1N63 - chains E and F of the 6 polymer chains in the assembly; structure by X-ray diffraction, 1.21 A resolution.

# Chain E
Name: Carbon monoxide dehydrogenase large chain
From: Oligotropha carboxidovorans
Notes: EC 1.2.99.2
UniProt: P19919 (DCML_OLICA); residues 1-809 here = UniProt positions 1-809
Amino-acid sequence (809 residues; each row starts with the number of its first residue):
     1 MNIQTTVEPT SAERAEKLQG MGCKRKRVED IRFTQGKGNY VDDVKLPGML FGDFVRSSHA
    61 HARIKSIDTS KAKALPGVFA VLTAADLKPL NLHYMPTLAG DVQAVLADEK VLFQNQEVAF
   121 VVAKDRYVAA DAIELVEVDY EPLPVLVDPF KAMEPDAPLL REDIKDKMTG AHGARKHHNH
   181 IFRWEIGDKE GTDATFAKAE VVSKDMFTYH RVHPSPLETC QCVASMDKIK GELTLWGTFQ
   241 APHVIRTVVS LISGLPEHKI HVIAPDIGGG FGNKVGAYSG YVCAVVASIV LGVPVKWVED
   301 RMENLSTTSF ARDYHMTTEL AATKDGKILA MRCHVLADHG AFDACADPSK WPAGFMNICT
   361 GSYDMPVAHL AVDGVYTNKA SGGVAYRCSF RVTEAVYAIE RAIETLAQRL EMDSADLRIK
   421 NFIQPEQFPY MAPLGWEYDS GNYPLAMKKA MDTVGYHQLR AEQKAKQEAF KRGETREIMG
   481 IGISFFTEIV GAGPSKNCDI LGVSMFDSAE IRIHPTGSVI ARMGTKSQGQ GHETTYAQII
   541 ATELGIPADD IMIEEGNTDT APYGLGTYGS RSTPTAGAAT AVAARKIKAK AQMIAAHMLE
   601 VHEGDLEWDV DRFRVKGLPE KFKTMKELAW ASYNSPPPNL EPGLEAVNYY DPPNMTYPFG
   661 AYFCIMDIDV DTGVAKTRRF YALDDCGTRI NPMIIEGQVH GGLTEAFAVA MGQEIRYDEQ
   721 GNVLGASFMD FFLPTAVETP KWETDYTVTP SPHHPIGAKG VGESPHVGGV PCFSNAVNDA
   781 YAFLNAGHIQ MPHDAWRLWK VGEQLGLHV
Disordered / not traced: 1-14
Curated features (UniProtKB/Swiss-Prot):
  - binding site (Cu(+)): Cys388
  - binding site (Mo-molybdopterin cytosine dinucleotide): Glu763
Metal / ion sites: cu(I)-S-mo(IV)(=o)oh cluster Cu: Cys388 (together with pterin cytosine dinucleotide)
Small-molecule neighbours:
  - cu(I)-S-mo(IV)(=o)oh cluster (CUN): Gln240, Phe271, Gly272, Val275, Val384, Ala385, Tyr386, Arg387, Cys388, Ser389, Phe390, Thr567, Tyr568, Gly569, Glu763
  - pterin cytosine dinucleotide (MCN): Gly269, Gly270, Phe271, Gly272, Arg387, Gln528, Gly529, Gln530, Gly531, His532, Thr535, Thr567, Tyr568, Gly569, Ser570, Arg571, Ser572, Thr573, Pro574, Cys686, Thr688, Arg689, Ile690, Asn691, Ile694, Ile695, Gln698, Ala758, Lys759, Gly760, Val761, Gly762, Glu763
Reported in the primary citation:
  - binding site for cu(I)-S-mo(IV)(=o)oh cluster: Glu763
  - catalytic residues: Glu763 (proposed by the authors, not directly observed)

# Chain F
Name: Carbon monoxide dehydrogenase medium chain
From: Oligotropha carboxidovorans
Notes: EC 1.2.99.2
UniProt: P19920 (DCMM_OLICA); numbering as in UniProt (aligned over 1-288)
Amino-acid sequence (288 residues; each row starts with the number of its first residue):
     1 MIPGSFDYHR PKSIADAVAL LTKLGEDARP LAGGHSLIPI MKTRLATPEH LVDLRDIGDL
    61 VGIREEGTDV VIGAMTTQHA LIGSDFLAAK LPIIRETSLL IADPQIRYMG TIGGNAANGD
   121 PGNDMPALMQ CLGAAYELTG PEGARIVAAR DYYQGAYFTA IEPGELLTAI RIPVPPTGHG
   181 YAYEKLKRKI GDYATAAAAV VLTMSGGKCV TASIGLTNVA NTPLWAEEAG KVLVGTALDK
   241 PALDKAVALA EAITAPASDG RGPAEYRTKM AGVMLRRAVE RAKARAKN
Disordered / not traced: 287-288
Curated features (UniProtKB/Swiss-Prot):
  - binding site (FAD): Ala32 to Ser36, Thr111 to Asn115
Small-molecule neighbours: FAD (flavin-adenine dinucleotide): Arg29, Pro30, Leu31, Ala32, Gly33, Gly34, His35, Ser36, Leu37, Pro39, Leu54, Ala74, Leu100, Ile101, Ala102, Ile106, Met109, Gly110, Thr111, Gly113, Gly114, Asn115, Ala117, Asn118, Gly122, Asn123, Asp124, Ile161, Glu165, Leu166, Leu167, Lys185, Gly191, Asp192, Tyr193

# How chain E and chain F interact
Residue-residue contacts (34):
  Arg126(E) with Ile2(F)
  Tyr127(E) with Ile2(F), hydrophobic
  Ala130(E) with Ile2(F), hydrophobic
  Asp131(E) with Arg44(F), salt bridge
  Glu134(E) with Arg44(F)
  Asp300(E) with Met1(F)
  Asp669(E) with Arg277(F), salt bridge
  Asp671(E) with Met270(F)
  Thr672(E) with Tyr266(F), hydrogen bond (backbone-side chain); Met270(F); Val273(F); Arg277(F)
  Val674(E) with Leu186(F), hydrophobic
  Arg716(E) with Gly260(F)
  Met729(E) with Arg188(F), hydrogen bond (backbone-side chain); Tyr193(F), hydrophobic
  Asp730(E) with Arg188(F), salt bridge
  Phe732(E) with Arg188(F)
  Leu733(E) with Lys189(F), hydrogen bond (backbone-side chain)
  Thr735(E) with Ile190(F)
  Val737(E) with Ile190(F), hydrophobic
  Glu738(E) with Lys189(F); Ile190(F), hydrogen bond (side chain-backbone)
  Ala795(E) with Tyr266(F)
  Trp796(E) with Gly260(F); Arg261(F); Gly262(F); Pro263(F); Tyr266(F), hydrophobic
  Trp799(E) with Tyr266(F), hydrophobic; Lys269(F); Met270(F)
  Lys800(E) with Pro263(F); Glu265(F), salt bridge
Also at the interface, not in a pair above, chain E (23 interface residues in all): Met302
Also at the interface, not in a pair above, chain F (20 interface residues in all): Thr43, Asp192

# Overview
The interface between chain E and chain F involves 23 residues on one side and 20 on the other; the contacts
include 4 hydrogen bonds and 4 salt bridges. Polar contacts include Asp131(E)-Arg44(F), Asp669(E)-Arg277(F)
and Asp730(E)-Arg188(F). From the paper: the catalytic residue Glu763(E); a binding site for
cu(I)-S-mo(IV)(=o)oh cluster at Glu763(E).
Chain E is Carbon monoxide dehydrogenase large chain and chain F is Carbon monoxide dehydrogenase medium
chain, both from Oligotropha carboxidovorans; the structure, Crystal Structure of the Cu,Mo-CO Dehydrogenase
(CODH); Carbon monoxide reduced state, was determined by X-ray diffraction together with 1N5W, 1N60, 1N61 and
1N62 from the same study.
